2UYC - chains A and C of the 3 polymer chains in the assembly; structure by X-ray diffraction, 2.00 A resolution.

[Chain A]
Protein: Modification methylase hhai
From: Haemophilus haemolyticus
Notes: EC 2.1.1.37
UniProt: P05102 (MTH1_HAEPH); residue numbers follow UniProt; this construct covers 1-327
Sequence (327 residues; each row starts with the number of its first residue):
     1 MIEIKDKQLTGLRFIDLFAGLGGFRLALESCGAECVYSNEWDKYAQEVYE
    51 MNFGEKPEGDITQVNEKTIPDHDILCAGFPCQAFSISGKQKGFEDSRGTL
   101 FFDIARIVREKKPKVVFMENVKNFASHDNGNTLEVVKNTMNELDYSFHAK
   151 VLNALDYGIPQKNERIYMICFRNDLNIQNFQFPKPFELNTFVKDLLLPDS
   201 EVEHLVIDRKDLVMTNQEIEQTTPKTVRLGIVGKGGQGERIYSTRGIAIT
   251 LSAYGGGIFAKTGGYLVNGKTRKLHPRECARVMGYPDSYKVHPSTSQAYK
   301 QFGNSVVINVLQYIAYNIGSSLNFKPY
Differences from the reference sequence: engineered mutation Asn163 (Arg in P05102)
Swiss-Prot annotation at these positions:
  - active site: Cys81
  - mutagenesis: Cys81 (C81G: Cells die, loss of methyltransferase activity, binds DNA about 3-fold more tightly ...), Gln237 (Q237X: Decrease in enzyme activity due to 98%-99% loss of DNA-binding activity. No change in substrate specificity)
Residues lining bound ligands: S-adenosylhomocysteine (SAH): Phe18, Ala19, Gly20, Leu21, Gly22, Gly23, Phe24, Asn39, Glu40, Trp41, Asp42, Asp60, Ile61, Thr62, Gly78, Phe79, Pro80, Leu100, Tyr285, Gln301, Asn304, Ser305, Val306

[Chain C]
Molecule: 13-nt DNA strand
Sequence (13 nucleotides; numbered 401 to 413; the number before each row is that of its first residue):
   401 TGGATGCGCTGAC
Modified residues: 5CM (5-methyl-2'-deoxy-cytidine-5'-monophosphate) at position 407

[Chain A / chain C interface]
Pairs across the interface (35; chain A residue first):
  Trp41(A) - DT401(C)  base contact
  Asp42(A) - DT401(C)  sugar contact
  Lys43(A) - DT401(C)  hydrogen bond to the base
  Tyr44(A) - DG402(C)  sugar contact
  Ile86(A) - DT410(C)  base contact
  Ile86(A) - DG411(C)  sugar contact
  Ser87(A) - DG408(C)  base contact
  Gln90(A) - DT410(C)  hydrogen bond to the phosphate
  Gln90(A) - DG411(C)  hydrogen bond to the phosphate
  Asn123(A) - DG411(C)  sugar contact
  Ser126(A) - DA412(C)  hydrogen bond to the phosphate
  Arg209(A) - DG406(C)  salt bridge to the phosphate
  Lys234(A) - 5CM_407(C)  salt bridge to the phosphate
  Lys234(A) - DG408(C)  salt bridge to the phosphate
  Gly236(A) - DG408(C)  base contact
  Gln237(A) - 5CM_407(C)  hydrogen bond to the base
  Gln237(A) - DG408(C)  hydrogen bond to the base
  Glu239(A) - 5CM_407(C)  base contact
  Tyr254(A) - DT401(C)  phosphate contact
  Gly255(A) - DT405(C)  base contact
  Gly256(A) - DT405(C)  base contact
  Gly256(A) - DG406(C)  base contact
  Gly256(A) - 5CM_407(C)  base contact
  Gly257(A) - DT405(C)  sugar contact
  Gly257(A) - DG406(C)  hydrogen bond to the base
  Gly257(A) - 5CM_407(C)  base contact
  Ile258(A) - DT405(C)  phosphate contact
  Ala260(A) - DT405(C)  base contact
  Lys261(A) - DT405(C)  base contact
  Ser294(A) - DG403(C)  hydrogen bond to the phosphate
  Ser296(A) - DG403(C)  hydrogen bond to the phosphate
  Ser296(A) - DA404(C)  phosphate contact
  Gln297(A) - DG402(C)  sugar contact
  Gln297(A) - DG403(C)  hydrogen bond to the phosphate
  Lys300(A) - DT401(C)  hydrogen bond to the phosphate
Also at the interface, not in a pair above, chain A (26 interface residues in all): Arg240

[Overview]
The interface between chain A and chain C involves 26 residues on one side and 11 on the other; the contacts
include 11 hydrogen bonds and 3 salt bridges. Polar contacts include Lys43(A)-DT401(C), Gln237(A)-5CM_407(C)
and Gln237(A)-DG408(C). Ligands of chain A: S-adenosylhomocysteine.
Chain A is Modification methylase hhai (Haemophilus haemolyticus) and chain C is a 13-nt DNA strand; the
structure, HhaI DNA methyltransferase R163N mutant complex with 13mer GCGC-GMGC oligonucleotide and SAH, was
determined by X-ray diffraction.
